6NK6 - chains P and H of the 16 polymer chains in the assembly; structure by electron microscopy, 4.06 A resolution (low resolution: residue-level contacts below are approximate; hydrogen-bond / salt-bridge calls are withheld).

[Chain P]
Name: Matrix remodeling-associated protein 8
Organism: Mus musculus
Notes: fragment: ectodomain
UniProtKB: Q9DBV4 (MXRA8_MOUSE); residue numbers follow UniProt; this construct covers 39-291
Amino-acid sequence (269 residues; each row starts with the number of its first residue):
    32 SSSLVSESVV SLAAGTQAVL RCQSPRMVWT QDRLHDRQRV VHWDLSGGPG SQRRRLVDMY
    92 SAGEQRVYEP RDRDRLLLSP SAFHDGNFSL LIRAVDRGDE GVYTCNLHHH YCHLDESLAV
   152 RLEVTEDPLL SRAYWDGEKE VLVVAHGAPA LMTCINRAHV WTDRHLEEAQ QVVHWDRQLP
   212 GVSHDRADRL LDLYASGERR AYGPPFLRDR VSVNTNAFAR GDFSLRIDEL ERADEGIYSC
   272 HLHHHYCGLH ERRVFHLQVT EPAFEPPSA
Disulfide bonds: Cys-53/Cys-271, Cys-136/Cys-185, Cys-143/Cys-278
Covalently attached groups: N-acetylglucosamine (NAG) linked to Asn-118
Curated features (UniProtKB/Swiss-Prot):
  - motif: Arg-128 to Asp-130 (RGD 1), Arg-251 to Asp-253 (RGD 2)
  - modified residue: Ser-227 (Phosphoserine)
  - glycosylation: Asn-118 (N-linked (GlcNAc...) asparagine)
  - mutagenesis: Asp-130 (D130E: No significant effect on integrin ITGAV:ITGB3 binding), Asp-253 (D253E: Reduced integrin ITGAV:ITGB3 binding)

[Chain H]
Name: E2 glycoprotein
Organism: Chikungunya virus strain Senegal 37997
UniProtKB: Q5XXP3 (POLS_CHIK3); residues 5-423 here correspond to UniProt positions 330-748 (UniProt number = residue number + 325)
Amino-acid sequence (419 residues; row label = number of the first residue in the row):
     5 NFNVYKATRP YLAHCPDCGE GHSCHSPIAL ERIRNEATDG TLKIQVSLQI GIKTDDSHDW
    65 TKLRYMDSHT PADAERAGLL VRTSAPCTIT GTMGHFILAR CPKGETLTVG FTDSRKISHT
   125 CTHPFHHEPP VIGRERFHSR PQHGKELPCS TYVQSTAATA EEIEVHMPPD TPDRTLMTQQ
   185 SGNVKITVNG QTVRYKCNCG GSNEGLTTTD KVINNCKIDQ CHAAVTNHKN WQYNSPLVPR
   245 NAELGDRKGK IHIPFPLANV TCRVPKARNP TVTYGKNQVT MLLYPDHPTL LSYRNMGQEP
   305 NYHEEWVTHK KEVTLTVPTE GLEVTWGNNE PYKYWPQMST NGTAHGHPHE IILYYYELYP
   365 TMTVVIVSVA SFVLLSMVGT AVGMCVCARR RCITPYELTP GATVPFLLSL LCCVRTTKA
Disulfide bonds: Cys-19/Cys-125, Cys-22/Cys-28, Cys-91/Cys-105, Cys-153/Cys-266, Cys-201/Cys-225, Cys-203/Cys-220, Cys-396/Cys-417
Covalently attached groups: N-acetylglucosamine (NAG) linked to Asn-263

[How chain P and chain H interact]
Residue-residue contacts (10; chain P residue first):
  His-190(P) with Asn-5(H)
  Asp-194(P) with Trp-64(H)
  Arg-195(P) with Asn-5(H); Phe-6(H); Thr-160(H)
  His-196(P) with Gln-158(H); Ser-159(H)
  Glu-198(P) with Gln-158(H)
  Ser-227(P) with Thr-265(H)
  Glu-229(P) with Thr-265(H)
Interface residues without a listed pair, chain P (9 interface residues in all): Gln-62, Asp-63
Interface residues without a listed pair, chain H (12 interface residues in all): Arg-144, Val-157, Asn-263, Val-264, Arg-267
From the paper, about this interface:
  - interface residues, chain P: Ser-227(P)
  - interface residues, chain H: Asn-263(H)

[Summary]
Chain P and chain H form an interface of 9 and 12 residues respectively. Curated annotation (UniProt) lists 2
mutagenesis sites on chain P. From the paper: interface residues Ser-227(P) and Asn-263(H).
Chain P is Matrix remodeling-associated protein 8 (Mus musculus) and chain H is E2 glycoprotein (Chikungunya
virus strain Senegal 37997); the structure, Electron Cryo-Microscopy Of Chikungunya VLP in complex with mouse
Mxra8 receptor, was determined by electron microscopy (same publication as 6NK3, 6NK5 and 6NK7).
